Entry 9F9P (electron microscopy, 2.25 A resolution); this record covers chains I and J of the 28 polymer chains in the assembly.

# Chain I
Molecule: Proteasome subunit beta
From: Trypanosoma cruzi
Reference sequence: V5BCU3 (V5BCU3_TRYCR); residues 1-292 here = UniProt positions 1-292
Sequence (292 residues; row label = number of the first residue in the row):
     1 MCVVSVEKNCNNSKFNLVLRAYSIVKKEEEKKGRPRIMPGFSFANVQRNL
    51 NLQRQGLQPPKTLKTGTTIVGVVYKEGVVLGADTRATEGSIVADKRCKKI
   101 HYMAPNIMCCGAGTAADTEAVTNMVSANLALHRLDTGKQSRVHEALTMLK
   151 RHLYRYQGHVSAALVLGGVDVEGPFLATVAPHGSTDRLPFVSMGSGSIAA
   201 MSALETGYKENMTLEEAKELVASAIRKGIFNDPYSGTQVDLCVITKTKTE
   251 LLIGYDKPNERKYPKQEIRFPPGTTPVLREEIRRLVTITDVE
Not modelled in the structure: 1-66, 286-292
From the paper describing this entry:
  - catalytic residues: Thr67, Asp83, Lys99

# Chain J
Molecule: Putative proteasome beta 3 subunit
From: Trypanosoma cruzi
Reference sequence: A0A2V2UWV1 (A0A2V2UWV1_TRYCR); residues 1-205 here = UniProt positions 1-205
Sequence (205 residues; each row starts with the number of its first residue):
     1 MSILTYSGGSCLAMAGDGCFVIVSDNRLGEQLKTISMEVPKLHVINESIV
    51 LGLTGLRTDQQTFSEKVRFRNELYKLREEREIGGKAFAALVSSMLYEARF
   101 GPWFVEPVIASIDKRTGEVYLCAMDLIGAPCEPEDYVCAGTCAESLHGMC
   151 EALWRPGLGPEELFEVAAQAMLSACDRDSLSGYGAVAAIVTRDKMTTRLI
   201 NGRKD
Not modelled in the structure: 1
From the paper describing this entry:
  - post-translational modification sites: Cys138

# Chain I / chain J interface
Residue-residue contacts (47; chain I residue first):
  Ile91(I) - Glu144(J)
  Ile91(I) - His147(J)
  Val92(I) - His147(J)  hydrogen bond (backbone-side chain)
  Ala93(I) - His147(J)
  Asp94(I) - Cys131(J)
  Lys95(I) - Glu151(J)  salt bridge
  Ala115(I) - Ala129(J)  hydrophobic
  Ala116(I) - Tyr96(J)
  Ala116(I) - Ile127(J)  hydrophobic
  Ala116(I) - Ala129(J)
  Asp117(I) - Tyr96(J)  hydrogen bond
  Asp117(I) - Arg99(J)  salt bridge
  Ala120(I) - Tyr96(J)
  His159(I) - Arg99(J)
  His159(I) - Phe100(J)
  Lys265(I) - Glu151(J)  hydrogen bond (side chain-backbone)
  Lys265(I) - Trp154(J)  hydrogen bond (side chain-backbone)
  Glu267(I) - Arg155(J)
  Ile268(I) - Ala152(J)
  Ile268(I) - Arg155(J)
  Arg269(I) - Arg155(J)
  Phe270(I) - Leu153(J)  hydrophobic
  Gly273(I) - Glu165(J)
  Thr274(I) - Glu165(J)
  Thr275(I) - Glu165(J)  hydrogen bond
  Thr275(I) - Ala168(J)
  Thr275(I) - Gln169(J)  hydrogen bond
  Thr275(I) - Ile200(J)
  Pro276(I) - Ile200(J)
  Pro276(I) - Asn201(J)  hydrogen bond (backbone-backbone)
  Val277(I) - Leu199(J)
  Leu278(I) - Leu199(J)  hydrogen bond (backbone-backbone)
  Leu278(I) - Asn201(J)
  Arg279(I) - Arg198(J)
  Arg279(I) - Leu199(J)  hydrogen bond (backbone-backbone)
  Glu280(I) - Thr197(J)
  Glu280(I) - Arg198(J)  salt bridge
  Glu281(I) - Thr196(J)
  Glu281(I) - Thr197(J)  hydrogen bond (backbone-backbone)
  Ile282(I) - Met195(J)
  Arg283(I) - Lys194(J)
  Arg283(I) - Met195(J)  hydrogen bond (backbone-backbone)
  Leu285(I) - Glu47(J)
  Leu285(I) - Thr191(J)
  Leu285(I) - Arg192(J)
  Leu285(I) - Asp193(J)  hydrogen bond (backbone-backbone)
  Leu285(I) - Lys194(J)
Other interface residues (no listed pair), chain I (33 interface residues in all): Thr114, Val160, Arg261, Pro271, Pro272, Arg284
Other interface residues (no listed pair), chain J (32 interface residues in all): Glu132, Pro133, Phe164, Val166

# Summary
33 residues of chain I face 32 of chain J across their interface; the contacts include 12 hydrogen bonds and 3
salt bridges. Among the polar pairs are Lys95(I)-Glu151(J), Asp117(I)-Arg99(J) and Glu280(I)-Arg198(J). From
the paper: catalytic residues Thr67(I), Asp83(I) and Lys99(I); a modification site at Cys138(J).
Here chain I is Proteasome subunit beta and chain J is Putative proteasome beta 3 subunit, both from
Trypanosoma cruzi. Entry 9F9P (CryoEM structure of recombinant Trypanosoma cruzi apo proteasome 20S subunit)
was determined by electron microscopy, deposited together with 9F9T.
